PDB entry 2XWQ | X-ray diffraction, 2.01 A resolution | chains A and B

== Chain A (and B) ==
Name: Sirohydrochlorin cobaltochelatase
Organism: Archaeoglobus fulgidus
Notes: EC 4.99.1.3; chain B of this document is another copy of the same molecule, construct and numbering; everything in this record applies to it too
UniProtKB: O29537 (CBIX_ARCFU); numbering as in UniProt (aligned over 1-132)
Chain sequence (133 residues; numbered 0 to 132; the number before each row is that of its first residue; numbering starts at 0):
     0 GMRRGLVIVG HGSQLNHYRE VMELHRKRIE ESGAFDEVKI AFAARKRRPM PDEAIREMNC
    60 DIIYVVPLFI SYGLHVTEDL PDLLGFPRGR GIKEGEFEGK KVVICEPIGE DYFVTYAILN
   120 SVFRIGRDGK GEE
Disordered / not traced: 126-132 (chain B: 0, 126-132)
Sequence notes: expression tag (0)
Residues lining bound ligands: cobalt sirohydrochlorin (SIR): His10, Gly11, Ser12, Gln13, Tyr17, Arg44, Arg46, Leu67, Phe68, Ile69, Ser70, Gly72, Leu73, His74
Curated features (UniProtKB/Swiss-Prot):
  - active site: His10 (Proton acceptor)
  - binding site (Co(2+)): His10, His74
  - binding site (substrate): Arg46, Ile69 to His74
Reported in the primary citation:
  - binding site for cobalt sirohydrochlorin: His10, Arg46, Ile69 to Ser70, Leu73 to His74
  - conformationally variable residues (helix shift, loop rearrangement): His10, Arg46, His74
  - catalytic residues: His10, His74 (proposed by the authors, not directly observed)

== How chain A and chain B interact ==
Pairs across the interface (90; chain A residue first):
  Leu5(A) with Ile117(B), hydrophobic
  Ser12(A) with Gly72(B)
  Leu14(A) with Tyr71(B); Gly72(B); Leu73(B); Thr76(B)
  His16(A) with Ser70(B); Tyr71(B); Arg89(B); Glu109(B), salt bridge
  Tyr17(A) with Ile69(B), hydrophobic; Ser70(B)
  Glu19(A) with Arg89(B), salt bridge
  Val20(A) with Ile69(B), hydrophobic; Gly108(B)
  His24(A) with Gly108(B), hydrogen bond (side chain-backbone); Asp110(B); Val113(B); Thr114(B), hydrogen bond; Ile117(B)
  Arg27(A) with Glu109(B), hydrogen bond (side chain-backbone); Asp110(B); Tyr111(B); Thr114(B), hydrogen bond
  Ile28(A) with Thr114(B); Ile117(B), hydrophobic; Leu118(B), hydrophobic
  Phe34(A) with Leu118(B), hydrophobic; Val121(B), hydrophobic
  Tyr63(A) with Val121(B), hydrophobic
  Val65(A) with Ile117(B); Ser120(B); Val121(B), hydrophobic
  Leu67(A) with Ile69(B), hydrophobic; Val113(B), hydrophobic
  Ile69(A) with Tyr17(B), hydrophobic; Val20(B), hydrophobic; Leu67(B), hydrophobic
  Ser70(A) with His16(B); Tyr17(B)
  Tyr71(A) with Leu14(B); His16(B)
  Gly72(A) with Ser12(B); Leu14(B)
  Thr76(A) with Leu14(B)
  Arg89(A) with His16(B); Glu19(B), salt bridge
  Cys104(A) with Ser120(B)
  Glu105(A) with Ser120(B), hydrogen bond (backbone-side chain); Arg123(B), salt bridge
  Ile107(A) with Val113(B), hydrophobic; Ala116(B); Ile117(B)
  Gly108(A) with Val20(B); His24(B), hydrogen bond (backbone-side chain)
  Glu109(A) with His16(B), salt bridge; Leu23(B); Arg27(B), hydrogen bond (backbone-side chain)
  Asp110(A) with His24(B); Arg27(B); Asn119(B), hydrogen bond
  Tyr111(A) with Arg27(B)
  Phe112(A) with Phe112(B); Tyr115(B), hydrophobic; Ala116(B), hydrophobic; Asn119(B)
  Val113(A) with His24(B); Leu67(B), hydrophobic
  Thr114(A) with His24(B), hydrogen bond; Arg27(B), hydrogen bond; Ile28(B)
  Tyr115(A) with Phe112(B)
  Ala116(A) with Ile107(B); Phe112(B)
  Ile117(A) with His24(B); Ile28(B), hydrophobic; Val65(B)
  Leu118(A) with Ile28(B), hydrophobic; Phe34(B), hydrophobic
  Asn119(A) with Asp110(B), hydrogen bond; Phe112(B)
  Ser120(A) with Val65(B); Cys104(B); Glu105(B), hydrogen bond (side chain-backbone)
  Val121(A) with Leu5(B), hydrophobic; Phe34(B), hydrophobic; Tyr63(B), hydrophobic; Val65(B), hydrophobic
  Arg123(A) with Ile91(B); Glu105(B), salt bridge
Also at the interface, not in a pair above, chain A (47 interface residues in all): Arg3, Ile7, Gln13, Leu23, Ala33, Leu73, Ile91, Phe122, Gly125
Also at the interface, not in a pair above, chain B (46 interface residues in all): Arg3, Ile7, Gln13, Ala33, Phe122

== Summary ==
47 residues of chain A face 46 of chain B across their interface; the contacts include 12 hydrogen bonds and 6
salt bridges. Among the polar pairs are His16(A)-Glu109(B), Glu19(A)-Arg89(B) and Glu105(A)-Arg123(B). The
paper reports catalytic residues His10(A) and His74(A); a binding site for cobalt sirohydrochlorin at
His10(A), Arg46(A) and Ile69(A) among others.
Both chains are Sirohydrochlorin cobaltochelatase (Archaeoglobus fulgidus). Entry 2XWQ (Anaerobic cobalt
chelatase from Archeaoglobus fulgidus (CbiX) in complex with metalated sirohydrochlorin product) was
determined by X-ray diffraction together with 2XVX, 2XVZ, 2XWP and 2XWS from the same study.
